9FZS - chain A; structure by X-ray diffraction, 2.12 A resolution.

# Chain A
Name: Epidermal growth factor receptor
From: Homo sapiens
Notes: EC 2.7.10.1
Reference sequence: P00533 (EGFR_HUMAN); numbering as in UniProt (aligned over 696-1022)
Amino-acid sequence (329 residues; row label = number of the first residue in the row):
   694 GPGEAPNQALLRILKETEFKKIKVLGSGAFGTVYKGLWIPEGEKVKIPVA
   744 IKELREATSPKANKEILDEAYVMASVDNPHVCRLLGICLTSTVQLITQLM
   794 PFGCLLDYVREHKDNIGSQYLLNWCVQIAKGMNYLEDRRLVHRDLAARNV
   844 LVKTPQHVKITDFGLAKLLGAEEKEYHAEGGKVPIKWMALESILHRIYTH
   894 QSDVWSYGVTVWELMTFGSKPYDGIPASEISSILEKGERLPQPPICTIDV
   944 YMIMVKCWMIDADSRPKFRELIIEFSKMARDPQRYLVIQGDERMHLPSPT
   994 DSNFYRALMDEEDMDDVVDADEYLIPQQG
Disordered / not traced: 694-695, 1020-1022
Construct notes: expression tag (694-695)
UniProt features mapped onto this chain:
  - active site: Asp837 (Proton acceptor)
  - binding site (ATP): Leu718 to Val726, Lys745, Thr790, Gln791, Asp855
  - site: Tyr1016 (Important for interaction with PIK3C2B)
  - modified residue: Lys745 (N6-(2-hydroxyisobutyryl)lysine), Tyr869 (Phosphotyrosine), Ser991 (Phosphoserine), Ser995 (Phosphoserine), Tyr998 (Phosphotyrosine), Tyr1016 (Phosphotyrosine)
  - cross-link (Glycyl lysine isopeptide (Lys-Gly)): Lys716 (interchain with G-Cter in ubiquitin), Lys737 (interchain with G-Cter in ubiquitin), Lys754 (interchain with G-Cter in ubiquitin), Lys757 (interchain with G-Cter in ubiquitin), Lys867 (interchain with G-Cter in ubiquitin), Lys929 (interchain with G-Cter in ubiquitin), Lys960 (interchain with G-Cter in ubiquitin), Lys970 (interchain with G-Cter in ubiquitin)
  - natural variant: Glu709 (E709A: Found in a lung cancer sample; E709G: Found in a lung cancer sample; E709K: Found in a lung cancer sample), Gly719 (G719A: Found in a lung cancer sample; G719C: Found in a lung cancer sample; G719D: Found in a lung cancer sample; G719S: Found in a lung cancer sample), Gly724 (G724S: Found in a lung cancer sample), Glu734 (E734K: Found in a lung cancer sample), Glu746 to Ser752 (sequence variant, change not given here; Found in a lung cancer sample), Glu746 to Thr751 (sequence variant, change not given here; Found in a lung cancer sample), Glu746 to Ala750 (deletion: Found in a lung cancer sample), Glu746 (deletion: Found in a lung cancer sample), Leu747 to Thr751 (deletion: Found in a lung cancer sample), Leu747 to Glu749 (deletion: Found in a lung cancer sample), Leu747 (L747F: Found in a lung cancer sample), Arg748 (R748P: Found in a lung cancer sample), 12 further natural variant entries in UniProt
  - mutagenesis: Pro699 (P699A: Reduced phosphorylation), Asn700 (N700A: Abolishes phosphorylation), Leu704 (L704A: Abolishes phosphorylation), Arg705 (R705A: Abolishes phosphorylation), Ile706 (I706A: Abolishes phosphorylation), Lys745 (K745A/M: Abolishes kinase activity), Asp974 (D974A: Strongly reduced phosphorylation), Arg977 (R977A: Reduced phosphorylation), Glu1005 to Asp1006 (Constitutively activated kinase), Tyr1016 (Y1016F: 50% decrease in interaction with PIK3C2B. 65% decrease in interaction with PIK3C2B; when associated with F-1197. Abolishes interaction with PIK3C2B; when associated with F-1197 and F-1092)
Small-molecule neighbours: A1IHD (1-[(3R)-3-[4-[(3-chloranyl-4-fluoranyl-phenyl)amino]-7-methoxy-quinazolin-6-yl]oxypyrrolidin-1-yl]prop-2-en-1-one): Leu718, Gly719, Ser720, Phe723, Val726, Ala743, Ile744, Lys745, Glu762, Met766, Leu788, Ile789, Thr790, Gln791, Leu792, Met793, Pro794, Gly796, Leu844, Thr854, Asp855

# In short
Bound to chain A: compound A1IHD. UniProt lists active-site residue Asp837, 13 ATP-binding residues and 11
mutagenesis sites.
Chain A is Epidermal growth factor receptor (Homo sapiens); the structure, Wild-type EGFR in complex with
non-covalent poziotinib analogue, was determined by X-ray diffraction (same publication as 9FZR).
